7OB5 - chains A and P; structure by X-ray diffraction, 1.80 A resolution.

== Chain A ==
Molecule: 14-3-3 protein sigma
Source organism: Homo sapiens
Reference sequence: P31947 (1433S_HUMAN); residues 1-248 here = UniProt positions 1-248
Chain sequence (253 residues; each row starts with the number of its first residue; numbers below 1 keep their minus sign (Gly-4 is residue -4)):
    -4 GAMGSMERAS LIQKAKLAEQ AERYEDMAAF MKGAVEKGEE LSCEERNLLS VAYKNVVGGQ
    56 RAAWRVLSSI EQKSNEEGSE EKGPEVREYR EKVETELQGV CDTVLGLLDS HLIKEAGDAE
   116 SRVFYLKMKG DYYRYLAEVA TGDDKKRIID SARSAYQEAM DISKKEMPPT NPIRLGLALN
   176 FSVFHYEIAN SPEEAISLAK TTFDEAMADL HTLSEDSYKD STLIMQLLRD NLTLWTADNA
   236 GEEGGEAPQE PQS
Disordered / not traced: 232-248
Differences from the reference sequence: expression tag (-4 to 0)
Modified positions: Cys38 (S-hydroxycysteine; CSO)
Ion coordination: Ca2+ site 1 near Glu2 (its only coordinating residue here); Ca2+ site 2: Glu35, Glu110, Glu188; Mg2+: Glu75, Glu161
UniProt features mapped onto this chain:
  - site (Interaction with phosphoserine on interacting protein): Arg56, Arg129
  - modified residue (Phosphoserine): Ser5, Ser74, Ser248

== Chain P ==
Molecule: LDB1 phosphopeptide
Reference sequence: Q86U70 (LDB1_HUMAN); numbering as in UniProt (aligned over 401-411)
Chain sequence (11 residues; each row starts with the number of its first residue):
   401 KSENPTSQAS Q
Disordered / not traced: 401-402
Modified positions: Ser410 (phosphoserine; SEP)

== Chain A / chain P interface ==
Pairs across the interface (25; chain A residue first):
  Tyr19(A) with Glu403(P)
  Lys49(A) with Asn404(P); Gln411(P), hydrogen bond (side chain-backbone)
  Asn50(A) with Glu403(P), hydrogen bond (side chain-backbone); Asn404(P), hydrogen bond (side chain-backbone)
  Val51(A) with Glu403(P), hydrogen bond (backbone-side chain)
  Gly53(A) with Asn404(P); Pro405(P)
  Gly54(A) with Glu403(P)
  Arg56(A) with Ser410(P)
  Arg60(A) with Pro405(P); Gln408(P), hydrogen bond
  Lys122(A) with Gln411(P)
  Arg129(A) with Ser410(P)
  Tyr130(A) with Ser410(P)
  Gly171(A) with Gln411(P)
  Leu174(A) with Ala409(P); Gln411(P)
  Asn175(A) with Ser410(P); Gln411(P), hydrogen bond (side chain-backbone)
  Val178(A) with Ala409(P); Ser410(P)
  Glu182(A) with Ala409(P)
  Ile219(A) with Gln411(P)
  Asn226(A) with Ala409(P), hydrogen bond (side chain-backbone)
Other interface residues (no listed pair), chain A (22 interface residues in all): Glu17, Ala57, Leu222, Trp230
Other interface residues (no listed pair), chain P (8 interface residues in all): Ser407

== In short ==
Chain A and chain P form an interface of 22 and 8 residues respectively, with 7 hydrogen bonds. Among the
polar pairs are Lys49(A)-Gln411(P), Asn50(A)-Glu403(P) and Asn50(A)-Asn404(P). Glu35(A), Glu110(A) and
Glu188(A) coordinate Ca2+ site 2. Glu75(A) and Glu161(A) form the Mg2+ site.
Chain A is 14-3-3 protein sigma (Homo sapiens) and chain P is LDB1 phosphopeptide; the structure, Crystal
structure of 14-3-3 sigma in complex with LDB1 phosphopeptide, was determined by X-ray diffraction, deposited
together with 7OBC, 7OBD, 7OBG, 7OBH, 7OBK, 7OBL and 4 further entries.
